Entry 9GEL (electron microscopy, 4.86 A resolution (low resolution: residue-level contacts below are approximate; hydrogen-bond / salt-bridge calls are withheld)); this record covers chains L and S of the 8 polymer chains in the assembly.

# Chain L
Molecule: Hexasomal DNA Strand 2
Sequence (152 nucleotides; numbered -81 to 70; the number before each row is that of its first residue; numbers below 1 keep their minus sign (DT-81 is residue -81)):
   -81 TGCCGAGGCC GCTCAATTGG TCGTAGACAG CTCTAGCACC GCTTAAACGC ACGTACGCGC
   -21 TGTCCCCCGC GTTTTAACCG CCAAGGGGAT TACTCCCTAG TCTCCAGGCA CGTGTCAGAT
    39 ATATACATCC TGTGCATGTA CTCGGGATAT TG
Unresolved in the structure: -81 to -73, 41-70

# Chain S
Name: Histone H2A type 1-B/E
From: Homo sapiens
UniProtKB: P04908 (H2A1B_HUMAN); residues 1-129 here correspond to UniProt positions 2-130 (UniProt number = residue number + 1)
Sequence (129 residues; each row starts with the number of its first residue):
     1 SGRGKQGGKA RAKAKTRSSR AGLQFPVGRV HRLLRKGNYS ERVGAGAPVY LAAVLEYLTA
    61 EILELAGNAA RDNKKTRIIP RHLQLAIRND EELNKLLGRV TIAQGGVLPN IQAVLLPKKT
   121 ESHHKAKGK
Unresolved in the structure: 1-10, 119-129
Curated features (UniProtKB/Swiss-Prot):
  - modified residue: Ser1 (N-acetylserine), Arg3 (Citrulline), Lys5 (N6-(2-hydroxyisobutyryl)lysine), Lys9 (N6-(2-hydroxyisobutyryl)lysine), Lys13 (N6-(beta-hydroxybutyryl)lysine), Lys36 (N6-(2-hydroxyisobutyryl)lysine), Lys74 (N6-(2-hydroxyisobutyryl)lysine), Lys75 (N6-(2-hydroxyisobutyryl)lysine), Lys95 (N6-(2-hydroxyisobutyryl)lysine), Gln104 (N5-methylglutamine), Lys118 (N6-(2-hydroxyisobutyryl)lysine), Lys119 (N6-crotonyllysine), Thr120 (Phosphothreonine), Lys125 (N6-crotonyllysine)
  - cross-link (Glycyl lysine isopeptide (Lys-Gly)): Lys13 (interchain with G-Cter in ubiquitin), Lys15 (interchain with G-Cter in ubiquitin), Lys119 (interchain with G-Cter in ubiquitin)

# Chain L / chain S interface
Residue-residue contacts (12):
  DC-54(L) - Arg77(S)
  DA-53(L) - Arg77(S)
  DA-44(L) - Arg32(S)
  DC-43(L) - Gly28(S)
  DC-43(L) - Arg29(S)
  DC-43(L) - Arg32(S)
  DC-42(L) - Lys15(S)
  DC-42(L) - Thr16(S)
  DC-42(L) - Arg17(S)
  DC-42(L) - Gly28(S)
  DG-41(L) - Lys15(S)
  DC-40(L) - Arg11(S)
Also at the interface, not in a pair above, chain L (9 interface residues in all): DA-36, DA-35
Also at the interface, not in a pair above, chain S (10 interface residues in all): Ala14, Arg42

# Overview
9 residues of chain L and 10 residues of chain S are in contact.
Chain L is Hexasomal DNA Strand 2 and chain S is Histone H2A type 1-B/E (Homo sapiens); the structure, CryoEM
structure of the human INO80-Hexasome complex, was determined by electron microscopy.
